PDB entry 5O8W | X-ray diffraction, 1.67 A resolution | chains A and B

== Chain A ==
Name: Elongation factor 1-alpha
Organism: Saccharomyces cerevisiae
Reference sequence: P02994 (EF1A_YEAST); residue numbers follow UniProt; this construct covers 1-458
Sequence (466 residues; numbered 1 to 466; the number before each row is that of its first residue; X marks 8 residues of unknown identity (built as UNK)):
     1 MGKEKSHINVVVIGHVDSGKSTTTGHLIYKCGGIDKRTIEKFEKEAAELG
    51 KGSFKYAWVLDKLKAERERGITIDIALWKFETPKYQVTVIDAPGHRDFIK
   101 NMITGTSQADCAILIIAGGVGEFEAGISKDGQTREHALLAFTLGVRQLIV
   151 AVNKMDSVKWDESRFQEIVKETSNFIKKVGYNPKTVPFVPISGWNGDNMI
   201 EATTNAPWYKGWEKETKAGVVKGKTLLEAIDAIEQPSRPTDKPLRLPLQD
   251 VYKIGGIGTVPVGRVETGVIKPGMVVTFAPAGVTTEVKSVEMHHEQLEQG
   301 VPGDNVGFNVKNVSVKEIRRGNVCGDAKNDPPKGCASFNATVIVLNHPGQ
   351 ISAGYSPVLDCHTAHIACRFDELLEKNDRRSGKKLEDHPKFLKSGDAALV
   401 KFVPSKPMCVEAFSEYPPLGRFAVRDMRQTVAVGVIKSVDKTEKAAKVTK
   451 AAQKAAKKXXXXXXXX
Unresolved in the structure: 1, 443-458
Differences from the reference sequence: expression tag (459-466)
Modified positions: Lys30 (N-methyl-lysine; MLZ); Lys79 (N-trimethyllysine; M3L)
Swiss-Prot annotation at these positions:
  - region: Gly14 to Ser21 (G1), Gly70 to Asp74 (G2), Asp91 to Gly94 (G3), Asn153 to Asp156 (G4), Ser192 to Trp194 (G5)
  - binding site (GTP): Ser21, Thr22, Asn153, Lys154, Asp156, Ser192, Gly193, Trp194
  - site (Not modified): Glu298, Glu372
  - modified residue: Gly2 (N,N,N-trimethylglycine), Lys3 (N6,N6-dimethyllysine), Ser18 (Phosphoserine), Lys30 (N6-methyllysine), Thr72 (Phosphothreonine), Lys79 (N6,N6,N6-trimethyllysine), Thr82 (Phosphothreonine), Ser163 (Phosphoserine), Thr259 (Phosphothreonine), Ser289 (Phosphoserine), Lys316 (N6,N6-dimethyllysine), Lys390 (N6-methyllysine), Ser414 (Phosphoserine), Thr430 (Phosphothreonine), Lys458 (Lysine methyl ester)
  - cross-link (Glycyl lysine isopeptide (Lys-Gly)): Lys224 (interchain with G-Cter in ubiquitin), Lys242 (interchain with G-Cter in ubiquitin), Lys253 (interchain with G-Cter in ubiquitin), Lys271 (interchain with G-Cter in ubiquitin), Lys393 (interchain with G-Cter in ubiquitin), Lys437 (interchain with G-Cter in ubiquitin)
  - mutagenesis: Glu122 (E122K: Reduces interaction with YEF3), Asn153 (N153D: Increases KM for GTP to 2.7 mM; N153T: Increases KM for GTP to 6.0 mM and reduces translation fidelity. Increases Km for GTP to 10.3 mM and reduces translation fidelity ...), Asp156 (D156E: Increases KM for GTP to 10.3 mM and reduces translation fidelity; when associated with T-152; D156N: Increases KM for GTP to 13.1 mM and reduces translation fidelity ...), Glu286 (E286K: In TEF2-1; strongly reduces translation fidelity by increasing the frequency of frameshifting and amino acid misincorporation), Glu317 (E317K: In TEF2-2; strongly reduces translation fidelity by increasing the frequency of frameshifting and amino acid misincorporation)
Residues lining bound ligands: glutamine (GLN): Phe42, Glu45, Glu48, Leu49, Trp58, Lys62
What the authors report for this chain:
  - post-translational modification sites: Lys30, Glu45, Ser53, Lys79
  - binding site for glutamine: Glu45
  - mutagenesis - E45K: decreased growth in response to translation-specific antibiotics
  - mutagenesis - E45A: decreased expression

== Chain B ==
Name: Elongation factor 1-beta
Organism: Saccharomyces cerevisiae
Reference sequence: P32471 (EF1B_YEAST); residues 1113-1206 here correspond to UniProt positions 113-206 (UniProt number = residue number - 1000)
Sequence (94 residues; numbered 1113 to 1206; the number before each row is that of its first residue):
  1113 KPAKPAAKSIVTLDVKPWDDETNLEEMVANVKAIEMEGLTWGAHQFIPIG
  1163 FGIKKLQINCVVEDDKVSLDDLQQSIEEDEDHVQSTDIAAMQKL
Unresolved in the structure: 1113
Modified positions: Mse1139 (selenomethionine; parent Met); Mse1148 (selenomethionine; parent Met); Mse1203 (selenomethionine; parent Met)

== How chain A and chain B interact ==
Contacting residue pairs (76; chain A residue first):
  Lys20(A) with Lys1205(B)
  Ser21(A) with Lys1205(B), hydrogen bond; Leu1206(B)
  Lys64(A) with Leu1206(B), hydrogen bond (side chain-backbone)
  Arg67(A) with Val1173(B)
  Glu68(A) with Lys1120(B), salt bridge; Thr1152(B); Leu1206(B)
  Arg69(A) with Thr1152(B)
  Gly70(A) with Trp1153(B); Gly1154(B); Ala1155(B)
  Thr72(A) with Ala1155(B)
  Asp74(A) with Asn1171(B), hydrogen bond (backbone-side chain)
  Ile75(A) with Thr1124(B); Gln1169(B); Asn1171(B)
  Ala76(A) with Ile1122(B); Thr1124(B), hydrogen bond (backbone-side chain); Ala1202(B); Gln1204(B), hydrogen bond (backbone-side chain)
  Leu77(A) with Ala1202(B)
  Trp78(A) with Gln1204(B)
  Val89(A) with Gln1204(B), hydrogen bond (backbone-side chain)
  Ile90(A) with Mse1203(B); Gln1204(B)
  Asp91(A) with Gln1204(B), hydrogen bond (backbone-side chain); Lys1205(B), hydrogen bond (backbone-backbone)
  Ala92(A) with Lys1205(B)
  Pro93(A) with Ser1121(B); Mse1203(B), hydrophobic; Gln1204(B); Lys1205(B)
  Gly94(A) with Asp1176(B)
  His95(A) with Ser1121(B); Val1174(B); Asp1176(B), hydrogen bond (backbone-side chain); Val1179(B), hydrogen bond (side chain-backbone); Leu1181(B)
  Asp97(A) with Ser1180(B); Leu1181(B), hydrogen bond (side chain-backbone); Asp1182(B), hydrogen bond (side chain-backbone)
  Phe98(A) with Mse1203(B)
  Asn101(A) with Ile1200(B); Mse1203(B)
  Asp250(A) with Lys1128(B), salt bridge; Gln1196(B); Ser1197(B), hydrogen bond
  Val251(A) with Gln1196(B), hydrogen bond (backbone-side chain)
  Tyr252(A) with Lys1128(B); Pro1129(B); Trp1130(B); Ile1161(B); Ile1165(B), hydrophobic; Gln1196(B)
  Lys253(A) with Asp1131(B)
  Ile254(A) with Asp1132(B); Phe1163(B); Ile1165(B), hydrophobic
  Ile257(A) with Phe1163(B), hydrophobic
  Val260(A) with Phe1163(B), hydrophobic
  Ser289(A) with Phe1163(B)
  Glu291(A) with Gly1162(B); Phe1163(B), hydrogen bond (side chain-backbone)
  His293(A) with Ile1159(B); Pro1160(B); Gly1162(B)
  His294(A) with Pro1160(B)
  Gly307(A) with Phe1163(B)
  Phe308(A) with Phe1163(B)
  Asn309(A) with Phe1163(B)
  Arg320(A) with Ser1197(B); Asp1199(B), salt bridge
  Arg425(A) with Asp1182(B), salt bridge
  Arg428(A) with Ser1180(B); Asp1183(B), salt bridge
Also at the interface, not in a pair above, chain A (46 interface residues in all): Ile73, Lys100, Gln249, Gly255, Val262, Met292
Also at the interface, not in a pair above, chain B (40 interface residues in all): Gln1157, Thr1198

== In short ==
46 residues of chain A and 40 residues of chain B are in contact; the contacts include 15 hydrogen bonds and 5
salt bridges. Polar contacts include Glu68(A)-Lys1120(B), Asp250(A)-Lys1128(B) and Arg320(A)-Asp1199(B). Chain
A binds glutamine. From the paper: a binding site for glutamine at Glu45(A); E45K of chain A reduces growth in
response to translation-specific antibiotics.
Here chain A is Elongation factor 1-alpha and chain B is Elongation factor 1-beta, both from Saccharomyces
cerevisiae. Entry 5O8W (Crystal structure analysis of the yeast elongation factor complex eef1a:eef1ba) was
determined by X-ray diffraction.
